2QA5 - chains A and B; structure by X-ray diffraction, 3.40 A resolution.

== Chain A (and B) ==
Molecule: Septin-2
Source organism: Homo sapiens
Notes: chain B of this document is another copy of the same molecule, construct and numbering; everything in this record applies to it too
UniProtKB: Q15019 (SEPT2_HUMAN); residue numbers follow UniProt; this construct covers 1-315
Amino-acid sequence (315 residues; row label = number of the first residue in the row):
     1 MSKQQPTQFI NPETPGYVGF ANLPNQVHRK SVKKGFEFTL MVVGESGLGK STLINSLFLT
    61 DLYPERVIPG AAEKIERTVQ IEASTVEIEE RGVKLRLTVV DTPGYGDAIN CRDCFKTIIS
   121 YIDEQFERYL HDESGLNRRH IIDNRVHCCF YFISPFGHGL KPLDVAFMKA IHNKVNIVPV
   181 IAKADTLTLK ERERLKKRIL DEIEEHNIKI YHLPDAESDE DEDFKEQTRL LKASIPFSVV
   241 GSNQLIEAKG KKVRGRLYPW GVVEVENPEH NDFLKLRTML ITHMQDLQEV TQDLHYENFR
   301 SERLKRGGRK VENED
Unresolved in the structure: 1-19, 63-77, 89, 103-115, 139-140, 159, 174, 207, 215-226, 248-252, 269, 305-315 (chain B: 1-19, 63-77, 89-91, 102-115, 140, 174, 207, 215-223, 247-252, 269, 305-315)
Modified residues: Mse41, Mse168, Mse279, Mse284 (selenomethionine; parent Met)
Residues lining bound ligands: GDP (guanosine-5'-diphosphate): Ser46, Gly47, Leu48, Gly49, Lys50, Ser51, Thr52, Lys183, Asp185, Thr186, Val239, Val240, Gly241, Arg256, Tyr258
What the authors report for this chain:
  - self-association interface (contacts with another copy of this molecule); pairs are residue here / residue on that copy: Phe156-Phe156, Trp260-His270, Phe20, Val27
  - mutagenesis - F20D, V27D: unchanged binding to Septin-2 (chain A)

== Chain A / chain B interface ==
Residue-residue contacts (29):
  Gly47(A) - Phe156(B)
  Phe156(A) - Gly47(B)
  Phe156(A) - Leu48(B)  hydrophobic
  Phe156(A) - Phe156(B)  hydrophobic
  Asp185(A) - Tyr258(B)
  Asp185(A) - Trp260(B)
  Thr186(A) - Asp185(B)
  Thr186(A) - Tyr258(B)  hydrogen bond (backbone-side chain)
  Leu187(A) - Tyr258(B)
  Thr188(A) - Leu257(B)  hydrogen bond (side chain-backbone)
  Thr188(A) - Tyr258(B)
  Arg256(A) - Thr186(B)  hydrogen bond (side chain-backbone)
  Arg256(A) - Glu191(B)  salt bridge
  Leu257(A) - Thr188(B)  hydrogen bond (backbone-side chain)
  Tyr258(A) - Asp185(B)  hydrogen bond (side chain-backbone)
  Tyr258(A) - Thr186(B)  hydrogen bond (side chain-backbone)
  Tyr258(A) - Leu187(B)
  Tyr258(A) - Thr188(B)
  Pro259(A) - Leu189(B)  hydrophobic
  Trp260(A) - Asp185(B)
  Trp260(A) - Gly261(B)
  Trp260(A) - Val262(B)
  Trp260(A) - Val263(B)
  Trp260(A) - His270(B)
  Gly261(A) - Trp260(B)
  Val262(A) - Trp260(B)
  Val263(A) - Trp260(B)
  His270(A) - Pro259(B)
  His270(A) - Trp260(B)
Other interface residues (no listed pair), chain A (19 interface residues in all): Leu48, Ser154, Pro155, Leu189
Other interface residues (no listed pair), chain B (22 interface residues in all): Ser46, Ser154, Pro155, Ala184, Asn271
Interface features reported in the paper:
  - pairs named by the authors: Phe156(A)-Phe156(B), Trp260(A)-His270(B), His270(A)-Trp260(B)

== In short ==
The interface between chain A and chain B involves 19 residues on one side and 22 on the other; the contacts
include 6 hydrogen bonds and 1 salt bridge. Among the polar pairs are Arg256(A)-Glu191(B), Thr186(A)-Tyr258(B)
and Thr188(A)-Leu257(B). The paper describes contacts between Phe156(A) and Phe156(B), Trp260(A) and His270(B)
and His270(A) and Trp260(B). From the paper: F20D and V27D of chain A leave binding to Septin-2 (chain A)
unchanged; a self-association interface involving Phe20(A), Val27(A) and Phe156(A) among others.
Chain A and chain B are both Septin-2 (Homo sapiens); the structure, Crystal structure of Sept2 G-domain, was
determined by X-ray diffraction together with 2QAG from the same study.
